8GMS - chains F and S of the 5 polymer chains in the assembly; structure by electron microscopy, 3.31 A resolution.

Chain F:
Protein: Protein RecA
From: Escherichia coli
UniProtKB: A0A485JBB4 (A0A485JBB4_ECOLX); residues 0-352 here correspond to UniProt positions 1-353 (UniProt number = residue number + 1)
Amino-acid sequence (353 residues; numbered 0 to 352; the number before each row is that of its first residue; numbering starts at 0):
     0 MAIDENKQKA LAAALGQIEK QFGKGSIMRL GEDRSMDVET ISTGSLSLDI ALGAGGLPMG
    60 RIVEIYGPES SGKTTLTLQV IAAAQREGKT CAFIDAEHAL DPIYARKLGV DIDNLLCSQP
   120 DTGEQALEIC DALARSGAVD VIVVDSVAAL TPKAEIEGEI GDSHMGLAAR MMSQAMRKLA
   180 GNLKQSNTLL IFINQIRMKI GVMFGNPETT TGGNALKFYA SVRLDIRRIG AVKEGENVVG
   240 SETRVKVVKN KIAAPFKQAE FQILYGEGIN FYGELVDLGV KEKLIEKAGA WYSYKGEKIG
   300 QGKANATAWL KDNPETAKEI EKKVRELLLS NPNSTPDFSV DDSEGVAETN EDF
Not modelled in the structure: 0, 334-352
Bound ions: Mg2+: Thr-73 (together with ATP-gamma-S)
Ligand contacts:
  - ATP-gamma-S (AGS; phosphothiophosphoric acid-adenylate ester), molecule 1: Glu-68, Ser-69, Ser-70, Gly-71, Lys-72, Thr-73, Thr-74, Glu-96, Tyr-103, Ser-240, Tyr-264, Gly-265
  - ATP-gamma-S (AGS), molecule 2: Lys-216, Phe-217, Lys-248, Asn-249, Lys-250, Ile-251, Ala-252, Ala-253, Pro-254
What the authors report for this chain:
  - mutagenesis - F203A: decreased catalytic activity with LexA repressor
  - mutagenesis - F203A: decreased catalytic activity on UmuD

Chain S:
Molecule: 6-nt DNA strand
Sequence (6 nucleotides; row label = number of the first residue in the row):
     7 TTTTTT

How chain F and chain S interact:
Residue-residue contacts (19):
  Met-164(F) with DT9(S), base contact; DT10(S), base contact; DT11(S), base contact
  Gly-165(F) with DT9(S), base contact; DT10(S), base contact
  Ala-168(F) with DT9(S), phosphate contact; DT10(S), sugar contact
  Arg-169(F) with DT8(S), base contact; DT9(S), sugar contact
  Ser-172(F) with DT9(S), hydrogen bond to the phosphate
  Arg-176(F) with DT9(S), salt bridge to the phosphate
  Arg-196(F) with DT12(S), sugar contact
  Met-197(F) with DT12(S), base contact
  Lys-198(F) with DT12(S), base contact
  Ile-199(F) with DT12(S), base contact
  Gly-211(F) with DT11(S), phosphate contact
  Gly-212(F) with DT10(S), phosphate contact; DT11(S), hydrogen bond to the phosphate
  Asn-213(F) with DT10(S), hydrogen bond to the phosphate
Other interface residues (no listed pair), chain F (17 interface residues in all): Ala-167, Thr-209, Thr-210, Ala-214

Overview:
The interface between chain F and chain S involves 17 residues on one side and 5 on the other, with 3 hydrogen
bonds and 1 salt bridge. Polar pairs include Ser-172(F)/DT9(S), Gly-212(F)/DT11(S) and Asn-213(F)/DT10(S). The
paper reports that F203A of chain F reduces catalytic activity with LexA repressor; F203A of chain F reduces
catalytic activity on UmuD.
Chain F is Protein RecA (Escherichia coli) and chain S is a 6-nt DNA strand; the structure, Structure of LexA
in complex with RecA filament, was determined by electron microscopy, deposited together with 7YWA, 8GMT and
8GMU.
